1VQ5 - chains 0 and R of the 32 polymer chains in the assembly; structure by X-ray diffraction, 2.60 A resolution.

Chain 0:
Molecule: 23S ribosomal RNA
From: Haloarcula marismortui
Sequence (2922 nucleotides; each row starts with the number of its first residue):
     2 UUGGCUACUA UGCCAGCUGG UGGAUUGCUC GGCUCAGGCG CUGAUGAAGG ACGUGCCAAG
    62 CUGCGAUAAG CCAUGGGGAG CCGCACGGAG GCGAAGAACC AUGGAUUUCC GAAUGAGAAU
   122 CUCUCUAACA AUUGCUUCGC GCAAUGAGGA ACCCCGAGAA CUGAAACAUC UCAGUAUCGG
   182 GAGGAACAGA AAACGCAAUG UGAUGUCGUU AGUAACCGCG AGUGAACGCG AUACAGCCCA
   242 AACCGAAGCC CUCACGGGCA AUGUGGUGUC AGGGCUACCU CUCAUCAGCC GACCGUCUCG
   302 ACGAAGUCUC UUGGAACAGA GCGUGAUACA GGGUGACAAC CCCGUACUCG AGACCAGUAC
   362 GACGUGCGGU AGUGCCAGAG UAGCGGGGGU UGGAUAUCCC UCGCGAAUAA CGCAGGCAUC
   422 GACUGCGAAG GCUAAACACA ACCUGAGACC GAUAGUGAAC AAGUAGUGUG AACGAACGCU
   482 GCAAAGUACC CUCAGAAGGG AGGCGAAAUA GAGCAUGAAA UCAGUUGGCG AUCGAGCGAC
   542 AGGGCAUACA AGGUCCCUCG ACGAAUGACC GACGCGCGAG CGUCCAGUAA GACUCACGGG
   602 AAGCCGAUGU UCUGUCGUAC GUUUUGAAAA ACGAGCCAGG GAGUGUGUCU GCAUGGCAAG
   662 UCUAACCGGA GUAUCCGGGG AGGCACAGGG AAACCGACAU GGCCGCAGGG CUUUGCCCGA
   722 GGGCCGCCGU CUUCAAGGGC GGGGAGCCAU GUGGACACGA CCCGAAUCCG GACGAUCUAC
   782 GCAUGGACAA GAUGAAGCGU GCCGAAAGGC ACGUGGAAGU CUGUUAGAGU UGGUGUCCUA
   842 CAAUACCCUC UCGUGAUCUA UGUGUAGGGG UGAAAGGCCC AUCGAGUCCG GCAACAGCUG
   902 GUUCCAAUCG AAACAUGUCG AAGCAUGACC UCCGCCGAGG UAGUCUGUGA GGUAGAGCGA
   962 CCGAUUGGUG UGUCCGCCUC CGAGAGGAGU CGGCACACCU GUCAAACUCC AAACUUACAG
  1022 ACGCCGUUUG ACGCGGGGAU UCCGGUGCGC GGGGUAAGCC UGUGUACCAG GAGGGGAACA
  1082 ACCCAGAGAU AGGUUAAGGU CCCCAAGUGU GGAUUAAGUG UAAUCCUCUG AAGGUGGUCU
  1142 CGAGCCCUAG ACAGCCGGGA GGUGAGCUUA GAAGCAGCUA CCCUCUAAGA AAAGCGUAAC
  1202 AGCUUACCGG CCGAGGUUUG AGGCGCCCAA AAUGAUCGGG ACUCAAAUCC ACCACCGAGA
  1262 CCUGUCCGUA CCACUCAUAC UGGUAAUCGA GUAGAUUGGC GCUCUAAUUG GAUGGAAGUA
  1322 GGGGUGAAAA CUCCUAUGGA CCGAUUAGUG ACGAAAAUCC UGGCCAUAGU AGCAGCGAUA
  1382 GUCGGGUGAG AACCCCGACG GCCUAAUGGA UAAGGGUUCC UCAGCACUGC UGAUCAGCUG
  1442 AGGGUUAGCC GGUCCUAAGU CAUACCGCAA CUCGACUAUG ACGAAAUGGG AAACGGGUUA
  1502 AUAUUCCCGU GCCACUAUGC AGUGAAAGUU GACGCCCUGG GGUCGAUCAC GCUGGGCAUU
  1562 CGCCCAGUCG AACCGUCCAA CUCCGUGGAA GCCGUAAUGG CAGGAAGCGG ACGAACGGCG
  1622 GCAUAGGGAA ACGUGAUUCA ACCUGGGGCC CAUGAAAAGA CGAGCAUAGU GUCCGUACCG
  1682 AGAACCGACA CAGGUGUCCA UGGCGGCGAA AGCCAAGGCC UGUCGGGAGC AACCAACGUU
  1742 AGGGAAUUCG GCAAGUUAGU CCCGUACCUU CGGAAGAAGG GAUGCCUGCU CCGGAACGGA
  1802 GCAGGUCGCA GUGACUCGGA AGCUCGGACU GUCUAGUAAC AACAUAGGUG ACCGCAAAUC
  1862 CGCAAGGACU CGUACGGUCA CUGAAUCCUG CCCAGUGCAG GUAUCUGAAC ACCUCGUACA
  1922 AGAGGACGAA GGACCUGUCA ACGGCGGGGG UAACUAUGAC CCUCUUAAGG UAGCGUAGUA
  1982 CCUUGCCGCA UCAGUAGCGG CUUGCAUGAA UGGAUUAACC AGAGCUUCAC UGUCCCAACG
  2042 UUGGGCCCGG UGAACUGUAC AUUCCAGUGC GGAGUCUGGA GACACCCAGG GGGAAGCGAA
  2102 GACCCUAUGG AGCUUUACUG CAGGCUGUCG CUGAGACGUG GUCGCCGAUG UGCAGCAUAG
  2162 GUAGGAGACA CUACACAGGU ACCCGCGCUA GCGGGCCACC GAGUCAACAG UGAAAUACUA
  2222 CCCGUCGGUG ACUGCGACUC UCACUCCGGG AGGAGGACAC CGAUAGCCGG GCAGUUUGAC
  2282 UGGGGCGGUA CGCGCUCGAA AAGAUAUCGA GCGCGCCCUA UGGCUAUCUC AGCCGGGACA
  2342 GAGACCCGGC GAAGAGUGCA AGAGCAAAAG AUAGCUUGAC AGUGUUCUUC CCAACGAGGA
  2402 ACGCUGACGC GAAAGCGUGG UCUAGCGAAC CAAUUAGCCU GCUUGAUGCG GGCAAUUGAU
  2462 GACAGAAAAG CUACCCUAGG GAUAACAGAG UCGUCACUCG CAAGAGCACA UAUCGACCGA
  2522 GUGGCUUGCU ACCUCGAUGU CGGUUCCCUC CAUCCUGCCC GUGCAGAAGC GGGCAAGGGU
  2582 GAGGUUGUUC GCCUAUUAAA GGAGGUCGUG AGCUGGGUUU AGACCGUCGU GAGACAGGUC
  2642 GGCUGCUAUC UACUGGGUGU GUAAUGGUGU CUGACAAGAA CGACCGUAUA GUACGAGAGG
  2702 AACUACGGUU GGUGGCCACU GGUGUACCGG UUGUUCGAGA GAGCACGUGC CGGGUAGCCA
  2762 CGCCACACGG GGUAAGAGCU GAACGCAUCU AAGCUCGAAA CCCACUUGGA AAAGAGACAC
  2822 CGCCGAGGUC CCGCGUACAA GACGCGGUCG AUAGACUCGG GGUGUGCGCG UCGAGGUAAC
  2882 GAGACGUUAA GCCCACGAGC ACUAACAGAC CAAAGCCAUC AU
Not modelled in the structure: 2-9, 126-127, 715, 971-998, 1560, 1952-1963, 2137-2236, 2339-2343, 2665-2666, 2915-2923
Differences from the reference sequence: modified residue (628, 2587-2588, 2619, 2621)
Modified positions: 1MA (6-hydro-1-methyladenosine-5'-monophosphate) at position 628, OMU (o2'-methyluridine 5'-monophosphate) at position 2587, OMG (o2'-methylguanosine-5'-monophosphate) at position 2588, UR3 (3-methyluridine-5'-monophoshate) at position 2619, PSU (pseudouridine-5'-monophosphate) at position 2621

Chain R:
Name: 50S ribosomal protein L22P
From: Haloarcula marismortui
UniProtKB: P10970 (RL22_HALMA); residues 0-154 here = UniProt positions 0-154
Sequence (155 residues; numbered 0 to 154; the number before each row is that of its first residue; numbering starts at 0):
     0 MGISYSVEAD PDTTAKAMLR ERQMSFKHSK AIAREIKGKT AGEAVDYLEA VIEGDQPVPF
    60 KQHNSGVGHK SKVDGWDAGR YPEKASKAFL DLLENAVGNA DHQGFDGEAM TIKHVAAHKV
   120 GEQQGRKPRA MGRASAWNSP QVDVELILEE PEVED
Not modelled in the structure: 0, 151-154

Chain 0 / chain R interface:
Contacting residue pairs (134; chain 0 residue first):
  A11(0) with Lys60(R), hydrogen bond to the phosphate; Gly74(R), sugar contact; Trp75(R), sugar contact
  U12(0) with Lys60(R), salt bridge to the phosphate; Trp75(R), sugar contact
  G13(0) with Gln61(R), phosphate contact
  U19(0) with Ser5(R), hydrogen bond to the sugar
  G20(0) with Ile2(R), sugar contact; Ser3(R), hydrogen bond to the sugar; Ser5(R), sugar contact; His117(R), base contact
  G21(0) with Gly1(R), sugar contact; Ile2(R), sugar contact; Ser3(R), hydrogen bond to the phosphate; Lys118(R), sugar contact
  U22(0) with Gly1(R), hydrogen bond to the phosphate; Val119(R), sugar contact
  C492(0) with His101(R), sugar contact
  U493(0) with Asn94(R), sugar contact
  C494(0) with Glu93(R), sugar contact
  G499(0) with Arg19(R), phosphate contact; Asn94(R), hydrogen bond to the base
  G500(0) with Tyr4(R), phosphate contact; Ala16(R), sugar contact; Met17(R), hydrogen bond to the sugar; Arg19(R), salt bridge to the phosphate; Asn94(R), hydrogen bond to the sugar; Asn98(R), base contact
  G501(0) with Tyr4(R), hydrogen bond to the phosphate; Lys15(R), sugar contact; Asn98(R), sugar contact; Gln102(R), hydrogen bond to the sugar
  U510(0) with Ser3(R), base contact
  C523(0) with Phe25(R), sugar contact; Lys29(R), hydrogen bond to the phosphate
  A524(0) with Phe25(R), sugar contact; Lys29(R), salt bridge to the phosphate; Gln61(R), phosphate contact; Ala115(R), sugar contact; Ala116(R), hydrogen bond to the sugar; His117(R), hydrogen bond to the base
  G525(0) with Lys36(R), phosphate contact; His113(R), sugar contact; Ala115(R), sugar contact
  U526(0) with Lys36(R), salt bridge to the phosphate
  U840(0) with Arg128(R), sugar contact; Ala129(R), phosphate contact; Arg132(R), hydrogen bond to the sugar
  A841(0) with Arg128(R), salt bridge to the phosphate; Ala129(R), hydrogen bond to the phosphate; Met130(R), base contact
  A843(0) with Arg128(R), phosphate contact; Ala129(R), phosphate contact
  A844(0) with Ala129(R), phosphate contact; Met130(R), hydrogen bond to the phosphate; Gly131(R), base contact
  A1369(0) with Lys26(R), hydrogen bond to the sugar; Ser64(R), hydrogen bond to the phosphate
  G1370(0) with Ser24(R), hydrogen bond to the base; Lys26(R), salt bridge to the phosphate; His27(R), base contact; His62(R), salt bridge to the phosphate; Asn63(R), phosphate contact; Ser64(R), hydrogen bond to the phosphate; Arg79(R), sugar contact; Pro139(R), base contact
  U1371(0) with Arg79(R), salt bridge to the phosphate
  A1372(0) with Trp136(R), base contact
  G1373(0) with Trp136(R), base contact
  C1428(0) with Gln22(R), hydrogen bond to the phosphate; Gln122(R), hydrogen bond to the phosphate
  U1429(0) with Gln122(R), phosphate contact
  C1431(0) with Lys126(R), hydrogen bond to the base
  A1689(0) with Pro127(R), base contact; Arg128(R), hydrogen bond to the base; Gly131(R), base contact; Arg132(R), hydrogen bond to the base; Ala133(R), base contact
  C1690(0) with Pro127(R), base contact
  C2048(0) with Gly65(R), phosphate contact; Lys69(R), hydrogen bond to the phosphate
  C2049(0) with Gly67(R), phosphate contact; Lys69(R), salt bridge to the phosphate; Gly78(R), phosphate contact; Arg79(R), salt bridge to the phosphate; Tyr80(R), phosphate contact
  G2050(0) with Arg79(R), salt bridge to the phosphate; Tyr80(R), hydrogen bond to the phosphate; Pro81(R), phosphate contact; Glu82(R), phosphate contact
  G2051(0) with His27(R), phosphate contact; Pro81(R), phosphate contact; Glu82(R), hydrogen bond to the phosphate; Lys83(R), hydrogen bond to the phosphate
  U2052(0) with Lys83(R), salt bridge to the phosphate
  G2053(0) with Trp136(R), sugar contact; Asn137(R), hydrogen bond to the phosphate; Ser138(R), hydrogen bond to the phosphate
  A2054(0) with Arg128(R), hydrogen bond to the base; Ser134(R), hydrogen bond to the sugar; Ala135(R), hydrogen bond to the sugar; Trp136(R), sugar contact; Asn137(R), hydrogen bond to the phosphate
  A2055(0) with Arg128(R), hydrogen bond to the sugar; Arg132(R), hydrogen bond to the sugar; Ser134(R), sugar contact; Ala135(R), phosphate contact
  C2086(0) with Trp75(R), sugar contact
  C2087(0) with Asn63(R), sugar contact; His68(R), hydrogen bond to the sugar; Asp76(R), sugar contact
  C2088(0) with Asn63(R), phosphate contact; Ser64(R), phosphate contact; Gly65(R), hydrogen bond to the phosphate; Val66(R), sugar contact; His68(R), sugar contact
  A2089(0) with Gly65(R), phosphate contact
  U2648(0) with Arg128(R), base contact
  G2657(0) with His68(R), base contact
  G2658(0) with His68(R), hydrogen bond to the sugar; Asp76(R), hydrogen bond to the base
  U2659(0) with Trp75(R), hydrogen bond to the sugar; Asp76(R), hydrogen bond to the sugar
  G2660(0) with Val72(R), phosphate contact; Asp73(R), phosphate contact; Gly74(R), hydrogen bond to the phosphate; Trp75(R), phosphate contact
  C2831(0) with Lys71(R), phosphate contact
  C2832(0) with Lys71(R), salt bridge to the phosphate
  A2841(0) with Gly67(R), sugar contact; His68(R), hydrogen bond to the sugar
  G2842(0) with His68(R), sugar contact; Ser70(R), phosphate contact
  A2843(0) with Ser70(R), phosphate contact
Interface residues without a listed pair, chain 0 (59 interface residues in all): C491, A502, U1368, A1427, C2056
Interface residues without a listed pair, chain R (68 interface residues in all): Val6, Arg33, Ala84

Overview:
59 residues of chain 0 face 68 of chain R across their interface; the contacts include 45 hydrogen bonds and
13 salt bridges. Polar pairs include G499(0)-Asn94(R), A524(0)-His117(R) and G1370(0)-Ser24(R).
Here chain 0 is 23S ribosomal RNA and chain R is 50S ribosomal protein L22P, both from Haloarcula marismortui.
Entry 1VQ5 (The structure of the transition state analogue "RAA" bound to the large ribosomal subunit of
haloarcula ...) was determined by X-ray diffraction, deposited together with 1VQ4, 1VQ8, 1VQ9, 1VQK, 1VQL,
1VQM, 1VQO and 1VQP.
